Entry 8OPL (electron microscopy, 2.41 A resolution); this record covers chains Ab and Av of the 54 polymer chains in the assembly.

Chain Ab (and Av):
Protein: Genome polyprotein (Fragment)
From: Potato virus Y strain NTN
Notes: chain Av of this document is another copy of the same molecule, construct and numbering; everything in this record applies to it too
UniProt: I7DGZ0 (I7DGZ0_9POTV); numbering as in UniProt (aligned over 1-267)
Sequence (267 residues; row label = number of the first residue in the row):
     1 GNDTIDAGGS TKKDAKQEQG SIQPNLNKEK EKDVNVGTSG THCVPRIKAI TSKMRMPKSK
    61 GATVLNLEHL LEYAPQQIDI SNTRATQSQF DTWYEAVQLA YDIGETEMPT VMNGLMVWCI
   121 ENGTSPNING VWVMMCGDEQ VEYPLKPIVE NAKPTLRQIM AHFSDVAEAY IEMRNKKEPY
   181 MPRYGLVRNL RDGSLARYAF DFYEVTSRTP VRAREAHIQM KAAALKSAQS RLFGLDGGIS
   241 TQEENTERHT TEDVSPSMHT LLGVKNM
Disordered / not traced: 1-43
Differences from the reference sequence: engineered mutation Cys43 (Thr in I7DGZ0), Cys136 (Asp in I7DGZ0)
Reported in the primary citation:
  - binding site for the 5-nt RNA strand: Ser125 to Gly130
  - mutagenesis - T43C/D136C: unchanged stability

How chain Ab and chain Av interact:
Residue-residue contacts (10):
  Arg212(Ab) with Glu244(Av), salt bridge
  Glu215(Ab) with Thr246(Av), hydrogen bond
  Gln219(Ab) with Thr246(Av), hydrogen bond (side chain-backbone); Glu247(Av), hydrogen bond; Arg248(Av), hydrogen bond (side chain-backbone)
  Ala222(Ab) with Arg248(Av)
  Ala223(Ab) with Arg248(Av); Thr250(Av)
  Lys226(Ab) with Glu252(Av)
  Ser227(Ab) with Glu252(Av)

Summary:
7 residues of chain Ab and 6 residues of chain Av are in contact, with 4 hydrogen bonds and 1 salt bridge.
Among the polar pairs are Arg212(Ab)-Glu244(Av), Glu215(Ab)-Thr246(Av) and Gln219(Ab)-Thr246(Av). The paper
reports a binding site for the 5-nt RNA strand at Ser125(Ab); T43C/D136C of chain Ab leave stability
unchanged.
Both chains are Genome polyprotein (Fragment) (Potato virus Y strain NTN). Entry 8OPL (Virus-like Particle
based on PVY coat protein with T43C and D136C mutation with helical architecture encapsidating ...) was
determined by electron microscopy together with 8OPC and 8OPE from the same study.
